5DW4 - chains A and B; structure by X-ray diffraction, 1.62 A resolution.

== Chain A (and B) ==
Protein: Succinyl-CoA:acetate CoA-transferase
Source organism: Acetobacter aceti
Notes: chain B of this document is another copy of the same molecule, construct and numbering; everything in this record applies to it too
UniProtKB: A0A063X8M7 (A0A063X8M7_ACEAC); numbering as in UniProt (aligned over 1-505)
Amino-acid sequence (514 residues; each row starts with the number of its first residue):
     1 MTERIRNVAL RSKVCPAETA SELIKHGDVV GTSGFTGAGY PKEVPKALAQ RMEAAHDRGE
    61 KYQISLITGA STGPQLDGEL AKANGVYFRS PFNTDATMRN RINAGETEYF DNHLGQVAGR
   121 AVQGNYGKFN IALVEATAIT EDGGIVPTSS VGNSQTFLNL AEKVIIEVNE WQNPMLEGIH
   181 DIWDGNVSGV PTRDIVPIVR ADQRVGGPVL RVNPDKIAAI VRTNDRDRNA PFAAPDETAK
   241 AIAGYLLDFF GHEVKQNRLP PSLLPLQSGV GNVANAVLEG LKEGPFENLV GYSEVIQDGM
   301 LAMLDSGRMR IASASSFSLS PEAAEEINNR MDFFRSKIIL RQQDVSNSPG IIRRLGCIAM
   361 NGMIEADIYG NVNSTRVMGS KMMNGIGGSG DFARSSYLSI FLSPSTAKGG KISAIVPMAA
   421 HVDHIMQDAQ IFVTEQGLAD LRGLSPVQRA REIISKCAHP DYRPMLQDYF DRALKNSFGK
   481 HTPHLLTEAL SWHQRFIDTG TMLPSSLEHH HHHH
Disordered / not traced: 1-2 (chain B: 1, 506-514)
Construct notes: expression tag (506-514)
Modified positions: Cys-15 (S-oxy cysteine; CSX)
Reported in the primary citation:
  - mutagenesis - N347A: decreased catalytic activity (citing earlier work)
  - binding site for acetate ion: Ser-71, Thr-94, Asn-112, Arg-120, Asn-125, Val-196, Arg-228, Arg-354, Gly-443
  - mutagenesis - E294A: abolished catalytic activity
  - catalytic residues: Asn-347, Gly-388 (citing earlier work)
  - catalytic residues: Val-270 (proposed by the authors, not directly observed)

== Chain A / chain B interface ==
Contacting residue pairs - 137 pairs, chain A then chain B:
  Phe-88(A) / Gly-443(B)
  Ile-102(A) / His-481(B)
  Asn-103(A) / Lys-480(B)  hydrogen bond (backbone-backbone)
  Asn-103(A) / His-481(B)
  Ala-104(A) / Lys-480(B)
  Glu-108(A) / Ser-445(B)  hydrogen bond
  Glu-108(A) / Val-447(B)
  Glu-108(A) / Gln-448(B)
  Tyr-109(A) / Ser-445(B)
  Tyr-109(A) / Pro-446(B)
  Tyr-109(A) / His-481(B)
  Phe-110(A) / Met-426(B)
  Phe-110(A) / Gln-427(B)
  Phe-110(A) / Leu-444(B)
  Phe-110(A) / Arg-449(B)
  Asp-111(A) / Gln-427(B)  hydrogen bond (backbone-side chain)
  His-113(A) / Arg-394(B)  hydrogen bond
  His-113(A) / Ile-425(B)
  His-113(A) / Gln-427(B)
  His-113(A) / Asp-428(B)  salt bridge
  Gln-116(A) / Arg-394(B)  hydrogen bond (side chain-backbone)
  Arg-120(A) / Gln-427(B)  hydrogen bond (side chain-backbone)
  Arg-120(A) / Gln-430(B)
  Gln-123(A) / Arg-258(B)
  Gln-123(A) / Tyr-397(B)  hydrogen bond (side chain-backbone)
  Asn-125(A) / Arg-442(B)
  Asn-125(A) / Gly-443(B)
  Val-187(A) / Arg-353(B)  hydrogen bond (backbone-side chain)
  Ser-188(A) / Arg-353(B)  hydrogen bond
  Pro-191(A) / Leu-355(B)
  Pro-191(A) / Gly-356(B)
  Pro-191(A) / Tyr-397(B)
  Thr-192(A) / Val-199(B)
  Thr-192(A) / Arg-354(B)
  Arg-193(A) / Arg-353(B)  hydrogen bond (side chain-backbone)
  Arg-193(A) / Arg-354(B)  hydrogen bond (backbone-backbone)
  Arg-193(A) / Tyr-397(B)
  Ile-195(A) / Ile-195(B)  hydrophobic
  Ile-195(A) / Val-199(B)  hydrophobic
  Ile-195(A) / Arg-354(B)
  Pro-197(A) / Ile-195(B)  hydrophobic
  Val-199(A) / Thr-192(B)
  Val-199(A) / Ile-195(B)  hydrophobic
  Arg-353(A) / Val-187(B)  hydrogen bond (side chain-backbone)
  Arg-353(A) / Ser-188(B)  hydrogen bond
  Arg-353(A) / Arg-193(B)  hydrogen bond (backbone-side chain)
  Arg-354(A) / Thr-192(B)
  Arg-354(A) / Arg-193(B)  hydrogen bond (backbone-backbone)
  Arg-354(A) / Ile-195(B)
  Arg-354(A) / Arg-354(B)
  Leu-355(A) / Pro-191(B)
  Gly-356(A) / Pro-191(B)
  Arg-376(A) / Met-426(B)
  Arg-376(A) / His-481(B)  hydrogen bond
  Arg-376(A) / Thr-482(B)  hydrogen bond
  Val-377(A) / Phe-478(B)
  Met-378(A) / Phe-478(B)  hydrophobic
  Met-378(A) / Leu-486(B)
  Gly-379(A) / Thr-482(B)
  Ser-380(A) / Ser-477(B)  hydrogen bond
  Ser-380(A) / Phe-478(B)
  Ser-380(A) / Gly-479(B)  hydrogen bond (side chain-backbone)
  Ser-380(A) / Lys-480(B)
  Ser-380(A) / His-481(B)  hydrogen bond (backbone-backbone)
  Ser-380(A) / Thr-482(B)  hydrogen bond (backbone-backbone)
  Lys-381(A) / Phe-478(B)
  Met-382(A) / His-481(B)
  Ile-386(A) / Ile-425(B)  hydrophobic
  Ile-386(A) / Gln-427(B)
  Gly-390(A) / Arg-394(B)  hydrogen bond (backbone-side chain)
  Arg-394(A) / His-113(B)
  Arg-394(A) / Gln-116(B)  hydrogen bond (backbone-side chain)
  Arg-394(A) / Gly-390(B)  hydrogen bond (side chain-backbone)
  Arg-394(A) / Arg-394(B)
  Tyr-397(A) / Gln-123(B)  hydrogen bond (backbone-side chain)
  Tyr-397(A) / Pro-191(B)
  Tyr-397(A) / Arg-193(B)
  Met-418(A) / Ala-420(B)
  Met-418(A) / Leu-490(B)  hydrophobic
  Ala-420(A) / Met-418(B)
  Val-422(A) / Ile-425(B)
  Asp-423(A) / Ile-425(B)
  Ile-425(A) / His-113(B)
  Ile-425(A) / Ile-386(B)  hydrophobic
  Ile-425(A) / Val-422(B)
  Ile-425(A) / Asp-423(B)
  Met-426(A) / Phe-110(B)
  Met-426(A) / Arg-376(B)
  Gln-427(A) / Phe-110(B)
  Gln-427(A) / Asp-111(B)  hydrogen bond (side chain-backbone)
  Gln-427(A) / His-113(B)
  Gln-427(A) / Arg-120(B)  hydrogen bond (backbone-side chain)
  Gln-427(A) / Ile-386(B)
  Asp-428(A) / His-113(B)  salt bridge
  Gln-430(A) / Arg-120(B)
  Arg-442(A) / Asn-125(B)
  Gly-443(A) / Phe-88(B)
  Gly-443(A) / Asn-125(B)
  Leu-444(A) / Phe-110(B)
  Ser-445(A) / Glu-108(B)  hydrogen bond
  Ser-445(A) / Tyr-109(B)
  Pro-446(A) / Tyr-109(B)
  Val-447(A) / Glu-108(B)
  Gln-448(A) / Tyr-87(B)  hydrogen bond
  Gln-448(A) / Glu-108(B)
  Arg-449(A) / Phe-110(B)
  Ser-477(A) / Ser-380(B)  hydrogen bond
  Phe-478(A) / Val-377(B)  hydrophobic
  Phe-478(A) / Met-378(B)  hydrophobic
  Phe-478(A) / Ser-380(B)
  Phe-478(A) / Lys-381(B)
  Phe-478(A) / Ile-497(B)  hydrophobic
  Gly-479(A) / Ser-380(B)  hydrogen bond (backbone-side chain)
  Gly-479(A) / Lys-381(B)
  Lys-480(A) / Asn-103(B)  hydrogen bond (backbone-backbone)
  Lys-480(A) / Ser-380(B)
  His-481(A) / Ile-102(B)
  His-481(A) / Asn-103(B)
  His-481(A) / Tyr-109(B)
  His-481(A) / Arg-376(B)  hydrogen bond
  His-481(A) / Ser-380(B)  hydrogen bond (backbone-backbone)
  His-481(A) / Met-382(B)
  Thr-482(A) / Arg-376(B)  hydrogen bond
  Thr-482(A) / Gly-379(B)  hydrogen bond (side chain-backbone)
  Thr-482(A) / Ser-380(B)  hydrogen bond (backbone-backbone)
  Leu-486(A) / Met-378(B)
  Leu-486(A) / His-493(B)
  Leu-486(A) / Gln-494(B)
  Leu-486(A) / Ile-497(B)  hydrophobic
  Thr-487(A) / Gln-494(B)
  Leu-490(A) / Met-418(B)  hydrophobic
  Leu-490(A) / Leu-490(B)  hydrophobic
  His-493(A) / Leu-486(B)
  Gln-494(A) / Leu-486(B)
  Gln-494(A) / Thr-487(B)
  Ile-497(A) / Phe-478(B)  hydrophobic
  Ile-497(A) / Leu-486(B)  hydrophobic
Interface residues without a listed pair, chain A (77 interface residues in all): Asn-112, Gly-115, Asp-194, Arg-258, Leu-264, Gly-350, Asp-391, Leu-398, His-421, Pro-483, His-484, Ala-489
Interface residues without a listed pair, chain B (79 interface residues in all): Ala-104, Gly-105, Asn-112, Gly-115, Asp-194, Pro-197, Leu-264, Gly-350, Asp-391, Leu-398, Pro-483, His-484, Ala-489, Phe-496

== In short ==
77 residues of chain A and 79 residues of chain B are in contact; the contacts include 37 hydrogen bonds and 2
salt bridges. Polar contacts include His-113(A)/Asp-428(B), Glu-108(A)/Ser-445(B) and Asp-111(A)/Gln-427(B).
From the paper: catalytic residues Asn-347(A), Gly-388(A) and Val-270(A); N347A of chain A reduces catalytic
activity.
Chain A and chain B are both Succinyl-CoA:acetate CoA-transferase (Acetobacter aceti); the structure,
Succinyl-CoA:acetate CoA-transferase (AarCH6) bound to acetate, was determined by X-ray diffraction together
with 5DDK from the same study.
